PDB entry 6N3E | X-ray diffraction, 1.89 A resolution | chains A and B

Chain A:
Name: HIV Tat-specific factor 1
Organism: Homo sapiens
Reference sequence: O43719 (HTSF1_HUMAN); residues 260-353 here = UniProt positions 260-353
Sequence (96 residues; each row starts with the number of its first residue):
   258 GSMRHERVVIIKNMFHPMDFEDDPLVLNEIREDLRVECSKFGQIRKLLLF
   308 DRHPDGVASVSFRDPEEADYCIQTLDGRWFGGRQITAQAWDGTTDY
Unresolved in the structure: 258-259
Differences from the reference sequence: expression tag (258-259)
Swiss-Prot annotation at these positions:
  - modified residue: Lys297 (N6-acetyllysine)
  - mutagenesis: Lys297 to Phe298 (In 4A mutant; abolished binding to poly-ADP-ribosylated RPA1 and recruitment to DNA damage sites; when associated with 155-A-A-156)
What the authors report for this chain:
  - conformationally variable residues (side-chain flip): Phe337
  - contacts within the chain: Glu294-Arg335 (salt bridge)
  - mutagenesis - E286K/F337A: abolished binding to FLAG-SF3b1

Chain B:
Name: SF3b1 U2AF ligand motif
Sequence (7 residues; each row starts with the number of its first residue):
   291 NRWDETP

How chain A and chain B interact:
Contacting residue pairs (21; chain A residue first):
  Glu286(A) - Arg292(B)  salt bridge
  Asp290(A) - Asn291(B)
  Asp290(A) - Arg292(B)  salt bridge
  Asp290(A) - Trp293(B)  hydrogen bond (backbone-side chain)
  Leu291(A) - Trp293(B)  hydrophobic
  Glu294(A) - Trp293(B)
  Leu332(A) - Trp293(B)  hydrophobic
  Arg335(A) - Trp293(B)
  Arg335(A) - Asp294(B)  salt bridge
  Trp336(A) - Trp293(B)
  Trp336(A) - Asp294(B)  hydrogen bond (backbone-backbone)
  Trp336(A) - Glu295(B)
  Trp336(A) - Pro297(B)
  Phe337(A) - Arg292(B)
  Phe337(A) - Trp293(B)  hydrophobic
  Gly338(A) - Arg292(B)  hydrogen bond (backbone-backbone)
  Gly338(A) - Glu295(B)
  Gly339(A) - Glu295(B)  hydrogen bond (backbone-backbone)
  Gly339(A) - Thr296(B)
  Gly339(A) - Pro297(B)
  Ile342(A) - Trp293(B)  hydrophobic
Also at the interface, not in a pair above, chain A (14 interface residues in all): Val283, Ile287, Arg340
The authors on this interface:
  - specific contacts: Glu286(A)-Arg292(B) (salt bridge), Phe337(A)-Trp293(B) (pi stacking), Trp293(B)-Arg335(A), Trp293(B)-Glu294(A)
  - interface residues, chain A: Asp290(A), Glu294(A), Trp336(A)

In short:
Chain A and chain B form an interface of 14 and 7 residues respectively; the contacts include 4 hydrogen bonds
and 3 salt bridges. Among the polar pairs are Glu286(A)-Arg292(B), Asp290(A)-Arg292(B) and
Arg335(A)-Asp294(B). The authors report a salt bridge between Glu286(A) and Arg292(B); pi stacking between
Phe337(A) and Trp293(B); contacts between Trp293(B) and Arg335(A) and Trp293(B) and Glu294(A). The paper
reports that E286K/F337A of chain A abolish binding to FLAG-SF3b1; interface residues Asp290(A), Glu294(A) and
Trp336(A).
Here chain A is HIV Tat-specific factor 1 (Homo sapiens) and chain B is SF3b1 U2AF ligand motif. Entry 6N3E
(Structure of HIV Tat-specific factor 1 U2AF Homology Motif bound to U2AF ligand motif 4) was determined by
X-ray diffraction together with 6N3D and 6N3F from the same study.
